6MUX - chains L and X of the 35 polymer chains in the assembly; structure by electron microscopy, 3.90 A resolution.

Chain L:
Protein: 20S proteasome beta-5 subunit
From: Plasmodium falciparum 3D7
Notes: EC 3.4.25.1
UniProt: Q8IJT1 (Q8IJT1_PLAF7); residues 1-211 here correspond to UniProt positions 61-271 (UniProt number = residue number + 60)
Sequence (211 residues; row label = number of the first residue in the row):
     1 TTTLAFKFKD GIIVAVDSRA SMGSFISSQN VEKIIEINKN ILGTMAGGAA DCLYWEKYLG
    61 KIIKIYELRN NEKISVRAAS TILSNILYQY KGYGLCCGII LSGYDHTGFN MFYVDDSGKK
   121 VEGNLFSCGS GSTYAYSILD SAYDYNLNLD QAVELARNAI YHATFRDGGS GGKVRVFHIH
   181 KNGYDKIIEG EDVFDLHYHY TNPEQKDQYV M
Unresolved in the structure: 205-211

Chain X:
Protein: 20S proteasome beta-3 subunit
From: Plasmodium falciparum 3D7
Notes: EC 3.4.25.1
UniProt: Q8I261 (Q8I261_PLAF7); residues 1-218 here = UniProt positions 1-218
Sequence (218 residues; each row starts with the number of its first residue):
     1 MGSIYNYNGG CVLGMSGSNC VAIACDLRLG ANTFTTVSTK FSKIFKMNNN VYVGLSGLAT
    61 DIQTLYEILR YRVNLYEVRQ DAEMDVECFA NMLSSILYSN RFSPYFVNPI VVGFKLKHYV
   121 DEEGEKKVNY EPYLTAYDLI GAKCETRDFV VNGVTSEQLF GMCESLYVKD QDENGLFETI
   181 SQCLLSALDR DCISGWGAEV LVLTPEKIIK KKLKARMD
Unresolved in the structure: 1-4, 117-127

Chain L / chain X interface:
Pairs across the interface - 41 pairs, chain L then chain X:
  Arg19(L) with Asp218(X), hydrogen bond (side chain-backbone)
  Gly23(L) with Phe34(X); Cys192(X), hydrogen bond (backbone-side chain)
  Ser24(L) with Asn6(X); Asp191(X); Cys192(X); Ile193(X)
  Phe25(L) with Gln158(X); Arg190(X); Asp191(X); Cys192(X)
  Ile26(L) with Arg190(X), hydrogen bond (backbone-backbone)
  Ser27(L) with Arg190(X)
  Gln29(L) with Asp189(X), hydrogen bond (side chain-backbone)
  Tyr134(L) with Thr35(X)
  Tyr161(L) with Met217(X), hydrogen bond
  Thr164(L) with Asp218(X)
  Phe165(L) with Arg28(X), hydrogen bond (backbone-side chain); Met217(X), hydrophobic
  Arg166(L) with Thr35(X); Thr36(X), hydrogen bond (side chain-backbone); Val37(X)
  Asp167(L) with Phe34(X)
  Gly168(L) with Phe34(X); Cys192(X)
  Gly169(L) with Phe34(X)
  Ser170(L) with Asp218(X)
  Gly171(L) with Asp218(X)
  Glu191(L) with Arg216(X); Asp218(X)
  Phe194(L) with Lys214(X); Met217(X), hydrophobic
  His197(L) with Met217(X)
  His199(L) with Lys214(X), hydrogen bond
  Asn202(L) with Leu27(X); Trp196(X); Lys212(X)
  Pro203(L) with Thr39(X), hydrogen bond (backbone-side chain); Trp196(X)
  Glu204(L) with Thr39(X); Lys40(X)
Interface residues without a listed pair, chain L (30 interface residues in all): Ser21, Ser28, Ser130, Gly172, Asp192, Val193

Overview:
Chain L and chain X form an interface of 30 and 21 residues respectively; the contacts include 9 hydrogen
bonds. Polar contacts include Arg19(L)-Asp218(X), Gly23(L)-Cys192(X) and Gln29(L)-Asp189(X).
Chain L is 20S proteasome beta-5 subunit and chain X is 20S proteasome beta-3 subunit, both from Plasmodium
falciparum 3D7; the structure, The structure of the Plasmodium falciparum 20S proteasome in complex with one
PA28 activator, was determined by electron microscopy together with 6DFK, 6MUV and 6MUW from the same study.
